Entry 6FML (electron microscopy, 4.34 A resolution (low resolution: residue-level contacts below are approximate; hydrogen-bond / salt-bridge calls are withheld)); this record covers chains K and O of the 20 polymer chains in the assembly.

# Chain K
Molecule: Nucleosomal DNA Strand 1
Sequence (196 nucleotides; each row starts with the number of its first residue; numbers below 1 keep their minus sign (DC-123 is residue -123)):
  -123 CTCGGAACAC TATCCGACTG GCACCGGCAA GGTCGCTGTT CAATACATGC ACAGGATGTA
   -63 TATATCTGAC ACGTGCCTGG AGACTAGGGA GTAATCCCCT TGGCGGTTAA AACGCGGGGG
    -3 ACAGCGCGTA CGTGCGTTTA AGCGGTGCTA GAGCTTGCTA CGACCAATTG AGCGGCCTCG
    57 GCACCGGGAT TCTCCA
Unresolved in the structure: -123 to -74, 71-72

# Chain O
Protein: Histone H2A type 1
From: Homo sapiens
UniProtKB: P0C0S9 (H2A1_BOVIN); residues 1-129 here correspond to UniProt positions 2-130 (UniProt number = residue number + 1)
Sequence (129 residues; numbered 1 to 129; the number before each row is that of its first residue):
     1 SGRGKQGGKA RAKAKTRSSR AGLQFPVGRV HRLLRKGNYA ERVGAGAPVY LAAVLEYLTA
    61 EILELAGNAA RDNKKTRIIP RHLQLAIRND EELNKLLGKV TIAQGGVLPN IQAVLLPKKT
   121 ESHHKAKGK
Unresolved in the structure: 1-15, 120-129
UniProt features mapped onto this chain:
  - modified residue: Ser1 (N-acetylserine), Arg3 (Citrulline), Lys5 (N6-(2-hydroxyisobutyryl)lysine), Lys9 (N6-(2-hydroxyisobutyryl)lysine), Lys36 (N6-(2-hydroxyisobutyryl)lysine), Lys74 (N6-(2-hydroxyisobutyryl)lysine), Lys75 (N6-(2-hydroxyisobutyryl)lysine), Lys95 (N6-(2-hydroxyisobutyryl)lysine), Lys99 (N6-glutaryllysine), Gln104 (N5-methylglutamine), Lys118 (N6-(2-hydroxyisobutyryl)lysine), Lys119 (N6-crotonyllysine), Thr120 (Phosphothreonine), Lys125 (N6-crotonyllysine)
  - cross-link (Glycyl lysine isopeptide (Lys-Gly)): Lys13 (interchain with G-Cter in ubiquitin), Lys15 (interchain with G-Cter in ubiquitin), Lys119 (interchain with G-Cter in ubiquitin)

# Chain K / chain O interface
Pairs across the interface (13):
  DG38(K) with Arg42(O); Val43(O); Gly44(O); Ala45(O)
  DA39(K) with Arg42(O); Val43(O)
  DG48(K) with Arg29(O)
  DC49(K) with Arg29(O)
  DG57(K) with Thr76(O)
  DC58(K) with Lys75(O); Thr76(O); Arg77(O)
  DA59(K) with Lys75(O)
Other interface residues (no listed pair), chain K (8 interface residues in all): DA47
Other interface residues (no listed pair), chain O (13 interface residues in all): Thr16, Pro26, His31, Glu41, Lys74

# In short
Chain K and chain O form an interface of 8 and 13 residues respectively.
Chain K is Nucleosomal DNA Strand 1 and chain O is Histone H2A type 1 (Homo sapiens); the structure, CryoEM
Structure INO80core Nucleosome complex, was determined by electron microscopy (same publication as 6FHS).
